PDB entry 9E41 | electron microscopy, 2.83 A resolution | chains E and C of the 6 polymer chains in the assembly

Chain E (and C):
Name: E glycoprotein
From: Deer tick virus
Notes: chain C of this document is another copy of the same molecule, construct and numbering; everything in this record applies to it too
Reference sequence: Q8VBK7 (Q8VBK7_9FLAV); residues 1-494 here correspond to UniProt positions 279-772 (UniProt number = residue number + 278)
Sequence (494 residues; row label = number of the first residue in the row):
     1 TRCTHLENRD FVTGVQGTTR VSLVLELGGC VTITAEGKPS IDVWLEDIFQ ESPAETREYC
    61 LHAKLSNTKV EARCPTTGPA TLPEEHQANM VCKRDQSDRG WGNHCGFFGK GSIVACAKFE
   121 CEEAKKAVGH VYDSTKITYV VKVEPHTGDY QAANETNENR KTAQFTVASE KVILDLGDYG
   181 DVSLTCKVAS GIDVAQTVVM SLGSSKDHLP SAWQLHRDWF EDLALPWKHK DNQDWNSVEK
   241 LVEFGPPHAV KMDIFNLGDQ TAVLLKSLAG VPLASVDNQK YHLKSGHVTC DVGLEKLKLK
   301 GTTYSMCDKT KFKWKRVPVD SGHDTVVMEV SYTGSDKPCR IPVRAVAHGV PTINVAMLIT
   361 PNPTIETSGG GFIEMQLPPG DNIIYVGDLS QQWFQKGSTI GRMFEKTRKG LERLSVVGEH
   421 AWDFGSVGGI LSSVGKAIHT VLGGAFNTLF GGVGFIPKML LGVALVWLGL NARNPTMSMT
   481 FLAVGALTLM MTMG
Construct notes: conflict D175 (Asn453 in Q8VBK7), L215 (Val493 in Q8VBK7), L414 (Phe692 in Q8VBK7), I438 (Val716 in Q8VBK7), A486 (Val764 in Q8VBK7)
Disulfide bonds: C3-C30, C60-C121, C74-C105, C92-C116, C186-C290, C307-C339
Covalently attached groups: N-acetylglucosamine (NAG) linked to N154
Ligand contacts: palmitoyl-linoleoyl phosphatidylcholine (CPL; 1-palmitoyl-2-linoleoyl-sn-glycero-3-phosphocholine): L411, L414, S415, G418, W422, H439, G443, M490, M491, M493, G494

How chain E and chain C interact:
Residue-residue contacts - 14 pairs, chain E then chain C:
  V167(E) - S390(C)
  V167(E) - Q391(C)
  V167(E) - Q392(C)  hydrogen bond (backbone-backbone)
  A168(E) - S390(C)
  S169(E) - Q392(C)  hydrogen bond (backbone-side chain)
  E170(E) - Y385(C)  hydrogen bond
  E170(E) - S390(C)
  T185(E) - H348(C)
  C186(E) - Q392(C)  hydrogen bond (backbone-side chain)
  K187(E) - H348(C)
  K187(E) - D381(C)  salt bridge
  K187(E) - Q392(C)
  V188(E) - Q392(C)  hydrogen bond (backbone-side chain)
  A189(E) - D381(C)
Also at the interface, not in a pair above, chain E (11 interface residues in all): T135, T166
Also at the interface, not in a pair above, chain C (7 interface residues in all): F394

Summary:
11 residues of chain E and 7 residues of chain C are in contact, with 5 hydrogen bonds and 1 salt bridge.
Polar contacts include K187(E)-D381(C), S169(E)-Q392(C) and E170(E)-Y385(C). Chain E binds palmitoyl-linoleoyl
phosphatidylcholine. N-acetylglucosamine is covalently linked to N154(E).
Chain E and chain C are both E glycoprotein (Deer tick virus); the structure, Asymmetric unit of yPOWV, was
determined by electron microscopy.
